4UO5 - chains E and F of the 6 polymer chains in the assembly; structure by X-ray diffraction, 2.70 A resolution.

Chain E:
Protein: H3 haemagglutinin HA1 chain
Source organism: Influenza A virus
UniProt: E0UVR5 (E0UVR5_9INFA); residues 2-329 here correspond to UniProt positions 17-344 (UniProt number = residue number + 15)
Amino-acid sequence (328 residues; each row starts with the number of its first residue):
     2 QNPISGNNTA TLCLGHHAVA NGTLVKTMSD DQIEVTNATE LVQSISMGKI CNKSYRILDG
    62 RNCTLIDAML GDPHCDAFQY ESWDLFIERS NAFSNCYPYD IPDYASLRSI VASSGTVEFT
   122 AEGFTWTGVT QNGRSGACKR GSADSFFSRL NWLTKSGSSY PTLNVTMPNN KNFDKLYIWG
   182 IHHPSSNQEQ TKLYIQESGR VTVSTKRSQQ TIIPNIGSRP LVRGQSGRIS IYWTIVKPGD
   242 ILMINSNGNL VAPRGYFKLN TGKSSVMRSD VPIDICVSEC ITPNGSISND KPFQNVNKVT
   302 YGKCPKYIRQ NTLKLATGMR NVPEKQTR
Not modelled in the structure: 2-7, 327-329
Disulfide bonds: C52-C277, C64-C76, C97-C139, C281-C305
Covalent attachments: N-acetylglucosamine (NAG) linked to N38, N63; glycan linked to N165
From the paper describing this entry:
  - binding site for beta-D-galactopyranose: Q226
  - specificity-determining residues: L222

Chain F:
Protein: H3 haemagglutinin HA2 chain
Source organism: Influenza A virus
UniProt: E0UVR5 (E0UVR5_9INFA); residues 1-172 here correspond to UniProt positions 345-516 (UniProt number = residue number + 344)
Amino-acid sequence (175 residues; numbered 1 to 175; the number before each row is that of its first residue):
     1 GIFGAIAGFI ENGWEGMVDG WYGFRYQNSE GTGQAADLKS TQAAIDQING KLNRVIERTN
    61 EKFHQIEKEF SEVEGRIQDL EKYVEDTKID LWSYNAELLV ALENQHTIDL TDAEMNKLFE
   121 KTRRQLRENA EDMGDGCFKI YHKCDNACIE SIRTGTYDHY IYRDEALNNR FQSGR
Construct notes: expression tag (173-175); conflict E131 (Asp475 in E0UVR5)
Disulfide bonds: C144-C148

How chain E and chain F interact:
Pairs across the interface - 132 pairs, chain E then chain F:
  N9(E) - Y141(F)
  N9(E) - H142(F)  hydrogen bond (backbone-backbone)
  N9(E) - K143(F)  hydrogen bond (backbone-backbone)
  N9(E) - N169(F)
  T10(E) - I140(F)
  T10(E) - H142(F)
  A11(E) - Q27(F)
  A11(E) - F138(F)
  A11(E) - K139(F)
  A11(E) - I140(F)  hydrogen bond (backbone-backbone)
  A11(E) - H142(F)
  A11(E) - C144(F)  hydrophobic
  T12(E) - Y26(F)
  T12(E) - Q27(F)  hydrogen bond (backbone-backbone)
  T12(E) - F138(F)
  L13(E) - F24(F)  hydrophobic
  L13(E) - R25(F)
  L13(E) - Y26(F)  hydrophobic
  L13(E) - T122(F)
  L13(E) - C137(F)
  L13(E) - F138(F)  hydrogen bond (backbone-backbone)
  C14(E) - W14(F)
  C14(E) - F24(F)
  C14(E) - R25(F)  hydrogen bond (backbone-backbone)
  C14(E) - G136(F)
  C14(E) - C137(F)  disulfide
  L15(E) - I10(F)
  L15(E) - W14(F)
  L15(E) - G23(F)
  L15(E) - F24(F)  hydrophobic
  L15(E) - L118(F)
  L15(E) - F119(F)  hydrophobic
  L15(E) - T122(F)
  L15(E) - G136(F)  hydrogen bond (backbone-backbone)
  L15(E) - F138(F)  hydrophobic
  G16(E) - W14(F)
  G16(E) - Y22(F)
  G16(E) - G23(F)  hydrogen bond (backbone-backbone)
  G16(E) - M115(F)
  H17(E) - I6(F)
  H17(E) - N12(F)
  H17(E) - G13(F)
  H17(E) - W14(F)  hydrogen bond (backbone-backbone)
  H17(E) - M17(F)
  H17(E) - W21(F)
  H17(E) - M115(F)
  H18(E) - W14(F)
  H18(E) - M17(F)
  H18(E) - G20(F)
  H18(E) - W21(F)  hydrogen bond (backbone-backbone)
  A19(E) - G13(F)
  A19(E) - W14(F)  hydrogen bond (backbone-backbone)
  A19(E) - E15(F)
  V26(E) - N104(F)
  K27(E) - E97(F)  salt bridge
  K27(E) - A101(F)
  K27(E) - N104(F)  hydrogen bond (backbone-side chain)
  T28(E) - A101(F)
  T28(E) - N104(F)
  T28(E) - Q105(F)  hydrogen bond
  T28(E) - I108(F)
  M29(E) - A101(F)
  M29(E) - L102(F)  hydrophobic
  M29(E) - Q105(F)  hydrogen bond (backbone-side chain)
  S30(E) - Q105(F)  hydrogen bond (backbone-side chain)
  V36(E) - I108(F)  hydrophobic
  L42(E) - V100(F)  hydrophobic
  Y56(E) - E61(F)  hydrogen bond
  R109(E) - E67(F)  salt bridge
  S110(E) - H64(F)  hydrogen bond
  S114(E) - H64(F)
  K264(E) - F63(F)
  S265(E) - H64(F)
  S266(E) - H64(F)  hydrogen bond
  R269(E) - E67(F)  salt bridge
  N290(E) - T59(F)
  P293(E) - L52(F)  hydrophobic
  F294(E) - I56(F)  hydrophobic
  F294(E) - A96(F)  hydrophobic
  N298(E) - E69(F)
  K299(E) - K68(F)  hydrogen bond (backbone-side chain)
  K299(E) - E85(F)
  K299(E) - I89(F)
  V300(E) - K68(F)
  V300(E) - E69(F)
  T301(E) - Q65(F)
  Y302(E) - K62(F)
  Y302(E) - F63(F)
  G303(E) - N60(F)
  G303(E) - E61(F)
  G303(E) - K62(F)  hydrogen bond (backbone-backbone)
  K304(E) - T59(F)
  K304(E) - N60(F)
  C305(E) - N60(F)  hydrogen bond (backbone-backbone)
  K307(E) - I56(F)
  K307(E) - N60(F)
  K307(E) - W92(F)
  Y308(E) - I89(F)  hydrophobic
  I309(E) - W92(F)
  I309(E) - S93(F)
  R310(E) - D86(F)  salt bridge
  R310(E) - I89(F)
  R310(E) - D90(F)  salt bridge
  R310(E) - S93(F)  hydrogen bond (backbone-side chain)
  Q311(E) - S93(F)  hydrogen bond (side chain-backbone)
  Q311(E) - A96(F)
  Q311(E) - E97(F)
  L314(E) - A96(F)  hydrophobic
  L314(E) - E97(F)
  L314(E) - V100(F)  hydrophobic
  K315(E) - V100(F)
  K315(E) - N104(F)  hydrogen bond (backbone-side chain)
  L316(E) - E103(F)
  L316(E) - N104(F)
  A317(E) - N104(F)  hydrogen bond (backbone-side chain)
  A317(E) - T107(F)
  T318(E) - W21(F)
  T318(E) - I48(F)
  G319(E) - T107(F)
  M320(E) - I6(F)  hydrophobic
  M320(E) - W21(F)
  M320(E) - Y22(F)
  M320(E) - T111(F)
  R321(E) - A7(F)
  V323(E) - I6(F)  hydrophobic
  V323(E) - A7(F)  hydrophobic
  V323(E) - E11(F)
  V323(E) - N12(F)
  V323(E) - G13(F)  hydrogen bond (backbone-backbone)
  P324(E) - N12(F)
  E325(E) - N12(F)  hydrogen bond
  K326(E) - N12(F)
Interface residues without a listed pair, chain E (61 interface residues in all): V20, A21, I34, A113, V267, K292, P306
Interface residues without a listed pair, chain F (65 interface residues in all): N28, L99, I149, I152
Inter-chain disulfides: C14(E)-C137(F)

Overview:
Chain E and chain F form an interface of 61 and 65 residues respectively, with 1 disulfide bond, 27 hydrogen
bonds and 5 salt bridges. Among the polar pairs are K27(E)-E97(F), R109(E)-E67(F) and R269(E)-E67(F).
Covalently linked N-acetylglucosamine: at N38(E) and N63(E). The paper reports a binding site for
beta-D-galactopyranose at Q226(E); the specificity determinant L222(E).
Here chain E is H3 haemagglutinin HA1 chain and chain F is H3 haemagglutinin HA2 chain, both from Influenza A
virus. Entry 4UO5 (Structure of the A_Canine_Colorado_17864_06 H3 haemagglutinin in complex with 3SLN) was
determined by X-ray diffraction together with 4UNW, 4UNX, 4UNY, 4UNZ, 4UO0, 4UO1 and 8 further entries from
the same study.
